Entry 6PPD (electron microscopy, 3.70 A resolution); this record covers chains W and X of the 16 polymer chains in the assembly.

# Chain W (and X)
Protein: Major capsid protein
Organism: Human herpesvirus 8
Notes: chain X of this document is another copy of the same molecule, construct and numbering; everything in this record applies to it too
UniProt: D0UZN7 (D0UZN7_HHV8); residue numbers follow UniProt; this construct covers 1-1376
Chain sequence (1376 residues; each row starts with the number of its first residue):
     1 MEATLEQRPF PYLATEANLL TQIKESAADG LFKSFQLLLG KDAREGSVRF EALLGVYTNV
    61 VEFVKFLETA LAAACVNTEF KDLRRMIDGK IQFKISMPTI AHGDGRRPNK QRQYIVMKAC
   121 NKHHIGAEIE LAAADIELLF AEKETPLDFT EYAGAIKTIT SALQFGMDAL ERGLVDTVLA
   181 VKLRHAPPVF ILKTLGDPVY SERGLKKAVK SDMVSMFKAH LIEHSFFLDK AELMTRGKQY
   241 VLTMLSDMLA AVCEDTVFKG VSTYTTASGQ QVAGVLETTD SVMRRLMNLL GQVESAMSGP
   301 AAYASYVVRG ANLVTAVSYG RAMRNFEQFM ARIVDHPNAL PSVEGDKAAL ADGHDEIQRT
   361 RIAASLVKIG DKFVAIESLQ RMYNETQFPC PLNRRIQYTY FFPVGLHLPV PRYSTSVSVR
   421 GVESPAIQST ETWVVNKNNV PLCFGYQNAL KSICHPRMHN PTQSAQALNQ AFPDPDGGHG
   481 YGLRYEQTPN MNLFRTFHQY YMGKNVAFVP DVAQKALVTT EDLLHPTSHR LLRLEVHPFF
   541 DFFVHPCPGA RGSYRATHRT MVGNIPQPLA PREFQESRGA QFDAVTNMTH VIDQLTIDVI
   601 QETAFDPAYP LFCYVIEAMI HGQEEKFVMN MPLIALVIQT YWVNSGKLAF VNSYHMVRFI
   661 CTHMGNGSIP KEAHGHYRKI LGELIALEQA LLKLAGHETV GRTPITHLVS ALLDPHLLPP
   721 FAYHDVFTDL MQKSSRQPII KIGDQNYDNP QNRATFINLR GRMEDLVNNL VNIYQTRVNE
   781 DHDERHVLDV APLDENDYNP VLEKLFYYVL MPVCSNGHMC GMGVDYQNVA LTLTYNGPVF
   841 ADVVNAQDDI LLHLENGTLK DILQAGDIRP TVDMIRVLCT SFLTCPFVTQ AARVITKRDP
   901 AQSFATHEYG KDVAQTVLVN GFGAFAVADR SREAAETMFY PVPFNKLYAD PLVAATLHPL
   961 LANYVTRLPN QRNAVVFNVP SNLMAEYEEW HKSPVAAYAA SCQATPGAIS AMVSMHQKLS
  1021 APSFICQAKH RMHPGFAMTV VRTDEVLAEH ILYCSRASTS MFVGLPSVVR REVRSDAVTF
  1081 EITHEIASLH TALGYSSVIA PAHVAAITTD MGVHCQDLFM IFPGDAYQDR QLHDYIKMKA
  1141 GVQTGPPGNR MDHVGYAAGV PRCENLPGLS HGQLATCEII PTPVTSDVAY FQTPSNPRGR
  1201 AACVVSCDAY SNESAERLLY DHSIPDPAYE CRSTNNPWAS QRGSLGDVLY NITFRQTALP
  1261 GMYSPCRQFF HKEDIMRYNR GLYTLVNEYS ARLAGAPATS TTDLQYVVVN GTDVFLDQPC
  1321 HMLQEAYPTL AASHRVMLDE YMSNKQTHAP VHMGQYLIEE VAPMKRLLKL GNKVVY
Disordered / not traced: 1142-1163 (chain X: 1-2, 1142-1165, 1253-1261)

# Interface between chain W and chain X
Pairs across the interface (210; chain W residue first):
  R8(W) with V317(X); S318(X); Y319(X); G320(X)
  P9(W) with V317(X)
  F10(W) with S318(X)
  V48(W) with R85(X); A316(X); V317(X), hydrophobic
  R49(W) with R85(X); I87(X)
  F50(W) with R85(X), hydrogen bond (backbone-backbone); M86(X); I87(X), hydrogen bond (backbone-backbone); G320(X); A322(X), hydrophobic
  E51(W) with D88(X); G320(X), hydrogen bond (backbone-backbone); R321(X), salt bridge; A322(X), hydrogen bond (backbone-backbone)
  A52(W) with M86(X), hydrophobic; D88(X), hydrogen bond (backbone-backbone); G89(X); K90(X), hydrogen bond (backbone-backbone); A322(X)
  L53(W) with K90(X); A322(X), hydrogen bond (backbone-backbone); M323(X); R324(X), hydrogen bond (backbone-backbone)
  L54(W) with K90(X), hydrogen bond (backbone-backbone); C120(X), hydrophobic; R324(X); F1062(X), hydrophobic; L1089(X), hydrophobic
  G55(W) with K90(X); I91(X); Q92(X), hydrogen bond (backbone-backbone)
  V56(W) with Q92(X); F329(X), hydrophobic
  Y57(W) with I91(X), hydrophobic; Q92(X), hydrogen bond (backbone-backbone); F93(X); K94(X), hydrogen bond (backbone-backbone); V257(X), hydrophobic; F258(X); D352(X)
  T58(W) with K94(X), hydrogen bond (side chain-backbone)
  N59(W) with K94(X); S96(X)
  V60(W) with P341(X)
  V61(W) with S96(X); P98(X)
  H124(W) with G103(X)
  I125(W) with A101(X)
  G126(W) with A101(X); H102(X)
  A127(W) with A101(X), hydrophobic
  E128(W) with P108(X); N109(X); K110(X), salt bridge
  E130(W) with K110(X); Q111(X), hydrogen bond (backbone-side chain)
  T150(W) with I333(X)
  A153(W) with P337(X); N338(X)
  K157(W) with P337(X); N338(X); A339(X), hydrogen bond (side chain-backbone)
  T160(W) with L340(X)
  A162(W) with Q111(X)
  F165(W) with M97(X); P98(X), hydrophobic; T99(X); K110(X); Q111(X)
  A169(W) with T99(X); I100(X); A101(X), hydrogen bond (backbone-backbone)
  R172(W) with P98(X); T99(X); I100(X)
  G173(W) with A101(X)
  D176(W) with I100(X)
  R284(W) with A250(X)
  M382(W) with I100(X)
  Y383(W) with I100(X), hydrophobic
  N384(W) with P198(X)
  E385(W) with M97(X); P98(X)
  T386(W) with P98(X); T99(X); I100(X); R112(X)
  Q387(W) with M97(X)
  F388(W) with I100(X); N109(X)
  P389(W) with E202(X); R203(X)
  C390(W) with E202(X)
  N393(W) with V199(X); E202(X)
  S418(W) with T415(X); V417(X)
  V419(W) with S414(X)
  R420(W) with S414(X); M1353(X)
  G421(W) with R412(X); Y413(X)
  I427(W) with P411(X), hydrophobic
  N438(W) with S215(X), hydrogen bond
  V440(W) with T1193(X); Y1229(X)
  L442(W) with Y1229(X), hydrophobic; E1230(X)
  C443(W) with C1231(X), hydrogen bond (backbone-side chain)
  Q447(W) with E521(X), hydrogen bond; H525(X)
  N448(W) with C1231(X), hydrogen bond
  A584(W) with R572(X)
  N587(W) with R572(X); S1001(X), hydrogen bond (side chain-backbone)
  T589(W) with Q1003(X)
  R658(W) with D929(X), salt bridge
  C661(W) with A608(X)
  T662(W) with A608(X); R930(X)
  H663(W) with R930(X)
  G665(W) with D867(X)
  N666(W) with D867(X), hydrogen bond (backbone-side chain)
  K671(W) with V643(X); S645(X); G646(X)
  R678(W) with D606(X), salt bridge; P607(X); A608(X); K647(X)
  Q689(W) with H818(X); L952(X)
  L692(W) with R972(X)
  K693(W) with A1000(X)
  H697(W) with Q514(X); N970(X)
  T699(W) with N970(X)
  P704(W) with N970(X)
  T706(W) with P969(X); N970(X)
  H707(W) with P969(X)
  L713(W) with R972(X)
  N796(W) with R932(X); A962(X)
  D797(W) with R932(X), salt bridge
  K1029(W) with T519(X), hydrogen bond (backbone-side chain); D522(X), salt bridge
  H1030(W) with T519(X)
  R1031(W) with E521(X)
  E1049(W) with V199(X)
  A1105(W) with Y200(X), hydrogen bond (backbone-side chain); M216(X)
  A1106(W) with Y200(X), hydrophobic; D212(X); M216(X), hydrophobic
  I1107(W) with D212(X)
  M1138(W) with T527(X), hydrogen bond (backbone-side chain)
  K1139(W) with T527(X)
  N1165(W) with R1217(X), hydrogen bond (backbone-side chain); I1224(X)
  L1166(W) with K207(X), hydrogen bond (backbone-side chain)
  P1167(W) with K207(X), hydrogen bond (backbone-side chain); C1207(X); S1214(X); R1217(X); L1218(X), hydrophobic; I1224(X)
  G1168(W) with L1218(X); P1227(X)
  L1169(W) with K207(X); S211(X), hydrogen bond (backbone-side chain); S1206(X), hydrogen bond (backbone-side chain)
  S1170(W) with S211(X); S215(X), hydrogen bond (backbone-side chain); P1227(X), hydrogen bond (side chain-backbone); A1228(X)
  H1171(W) with S211(X); S215(X), hydrogen bond (backbone-side chain); P1227(X), hydrogen bond (side chain-backbone); A1228(X)
  Q1173(W) with A208(X)
  L1174(W) with E1230(X)
  T1301(W) with R203(X); K206(X); A208(X); V209(X)
  D1303(W) with K207(X), salt bridge
  T1312(W) with D104(X)
  D1313(W) with R203(X), salt bridge
  F1315(W) with R203(X)
  H1334(W) with P411(X)
  R1335(W) with Y413(X); A1189(X)
  V1336(W) with Y413(X), hydrophobic
  D1339(W) with P1350(X)
  S1343(W) with Q1346(X); T1347(X)
  K1369(W) with E223(X), salt bridge
  G1371(W) with Q1192(X); V1361(X)
  N1372(W) with E1359(X); E1360(X)
  K1373(W) with Q1346(X), hydrogen bond (side chain-backbone); H1348(X)
Other interface residues (no listed pair), chain W (132 interface residues in all): E6, E62, G154, L170, R395, V417, V422, K437, P441, V585, T586, G667, E688, E698, E795, V801, L1047, T1079, T1108, V1113, A1140, G1172, M1342
Other interface residues (no listed pair), chain X (134 interface residues in all): F80, D82, I95, R106, S246, V343, L350, E423, V509, N644, Q864, P959, N963, V976, C1002, T1091, Y1341, K1345

# Summary
132 residues of chain W face 134 of chain X across their interface, with 35 hydrogen bonds and 9 salt bridges.
Polar contacts include E51(W)-R321(X), E128(W)-K110(X) and R658(W)-D929(X).
Both chains are Major capsid protein (Human herpesvirus 8). Entry 6PPD (Kaposi's sarcoma-associated
herpesvirus (KSHV), C1 penton vertex register, CATC-absent structure) was determined by electron microscopy
together with 6PPB, 6PPH and 6PPI from the same study.
